Entry 7OZJ (electron microscopy, 4.29 A resolution (low resolution: residue-level contacts below are approximate; hydrogen-bond / salt-bridge calls are withheld)); this record covers chains B and C of the 3 polymer chains in the assembly.

Chain B:
Name: VP2
From: Human enterovirus 70
Reference sequence: P32537 (POLG_HE701); residues 1-250 here correspond to UniProt positions 70-319 (UniProt number = residue number + 69)
Amino-acid sequence (250 residues; row label = number of the first residue in the row):
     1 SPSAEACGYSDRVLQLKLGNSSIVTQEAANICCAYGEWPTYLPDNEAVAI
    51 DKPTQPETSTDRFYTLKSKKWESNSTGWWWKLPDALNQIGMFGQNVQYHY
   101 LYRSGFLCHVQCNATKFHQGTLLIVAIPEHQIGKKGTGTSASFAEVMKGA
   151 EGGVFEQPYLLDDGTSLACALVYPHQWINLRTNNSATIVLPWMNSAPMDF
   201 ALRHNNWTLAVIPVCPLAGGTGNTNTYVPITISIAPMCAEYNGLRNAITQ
Unresolved in the structure: 1-33, 43-61, 88-101, 242-250
Curated features (UniProtKB/Swiss-Prot):
  - site: Gln-250 (Cleavage)
What the authors report for this chain:
  - conformationally variable residues (order/disorder transition): Gly-90 to Tyr-98

Chain C:
Name: VP3
From: Human enterovirus 70
Reference sequence: P32537 (POLG_HE701); residues 1-242 here correspond to UniProt positions 320-561 (UniProt number = residue number + 319)
Amino-acid sequence (242 residues; row label = number of the first residue in the row):
     1 GVPTCLLPGSNQFLTTDDHSSAPAFPDFSPTPEMHIPGQVHSMLEIVQIE
    51 SMMEINNVNDASGVERLRVQISAQSDMDQLLFNIPLDIQLEGPLRNTLLG
   101 NISRYYTHWSGSLEMTFMFCGSFMTTGKLIICYTPPGGSSPTDRMQAMLA
   151 THVVWDFGLQSSITIIIPWISGSHYRMFNTDAKAINANVGYVTCFMQTNL
   201 VAPVGAADQCYIVGMVAAKKDFNLRLMRDSPDIGQSAILPEQ
Unresolved in the structure: 1, 73-78, 170-188, 234-242
Curated features (UniProtKB/Swiss-Prot):
  - region: Leu-239 to Gln-242 (Amphipathic alpha-helix)

Interface between chain B and chain C:
Residue-residue contacts (59):
  Tyr-35(B) / Pro-37(C)
  Tyr-35(B) / Gly-38(C)
  Glu-37(B) / Pro-37(C)
  Lys-116(B) / Phe-123(C)
  Phe-117(B) / Ser-122(C)
  Phe-117(B) / Met-124(C)
  Phe-117(B) / Gly-205(C)
  Phe-117(B) / Ala-206(C)
  His-118(B) / Ser-122(C)
  Gln-119(B) / Cys-120(C)
  Gln-119(B) / Gly-121(C)
  Gln-119(B) / Ser-122(C)
  Gln-119(B) / Ala-207(C)
  Gln-119(B) / Gln-209(C)
  Gln-119(B) / Cys-210(C)
  Gly-120(B) / Cys-120(C)
  Thr-121(B) / Cys-120(C)
  Tyr-159(B) / Glu-54(C)
  Tyr-159(B) / Gly-63(C)
  Tyr-159(B) / Val-64(C)
  Ser-166(B) / Asn-96(C)
  Leu-167(B) / Met-52(C)
  Ala-168(B) / Ser-51(C)
  Ala-168(B) / Met-52(C)
  Ala-168(B) / Leu-67(C)
  Cys-169(B) / Ser-51(C)
  Cys-169(B) / Asn-96(C)
  Cys-169(B) / Thr-97(C)
  Cys-169(B) / Leu-98(C)
  Leu-171(B) / Ile-49(C)
  Leu-171(B) / Glu-50(C)
  Val-172(B) / Leu-98(C)
  Trp-177(B) / Met-52(C)
  Trp-177(B) / Met-215(C)
  Asn-179(B) / Met-118(C)
  Asn-179(B) / Phe-119(C)
  Asn-179(B) / Cys-120(C)
  Arg-181(B) / Phe-119(C)
  Arg-181(B) / Gly-121(C)
  Arg-181(B) / Ser-122(C)
  Arg-181(B) / Phe-123(C)
  Arg-181(B) / Thr-125(C)
  Arg-181(B) / Phe-157(C)
  Arg-181(B) / Ser-161(C)
  Thr-182(B) / Ser-161(C)
  Pro-191(B) / Pro-37(C)
  Met-193(B) / Pro-37(C)
  Pro-213(B) / Arg-68(C)
  Val-214(B) / Met-52(C)
  Val-214(B) / Val-64(C)
  Val-214(B) / Arg-68(C)
  Val-214(B) / Val-213(C)
  Cys-215(B) / Arg-68(C)
  Cys-215(B) / Cys-120(C)
  Cys-215(B) / Tyr-211(C)
  Pro-216(B) / Arg-68(C)
  Pro-216(B) / Tyr-211(C)
  Gly-219(B) / Gly-205(C)
  Gly-220(B) / Gly-205(C)
Interface residues without a listed pair, chain B (28 interface residues in all): Trp-192
Interface residues without a listed pair, chain C (39 interface residues in all): His-35, Ile-36, Arg-66, Asn-101, Thr-126, Gly-158, Pro-203

Overview:
28 residues of chain B and 39 residues of chain C are in contact. From the paper: conformational variability
at Gly-90(B).
Chain B is VP2 and chain C is VP3, both from Human enterovirus 70; the structure, CryoEM structure of human
enterovirus 70 empty particle, was determined by electron microscopy (same publication as 7OZK, 7OZL, 7OZI and
7OPX).
